PDB entry 6QG6 | electron microscopy, 10.40 A resolution (very low resolution: no residue pairs are listed; an interface is given only as per-side residue counts) | chains B and C of the 16 polymer chains in the assembly

[Chain B]
Protein: Translation initiation factor eIF-2B subunit alpha
Organism: Saccharomyces cerevisiae
Reference sequence: P14741 (EI2BA_YEAST); residues 1-305 here = UniProt positions 1-305
Amino-acid sequence (305 residues; each row starts with the number of its first residue):
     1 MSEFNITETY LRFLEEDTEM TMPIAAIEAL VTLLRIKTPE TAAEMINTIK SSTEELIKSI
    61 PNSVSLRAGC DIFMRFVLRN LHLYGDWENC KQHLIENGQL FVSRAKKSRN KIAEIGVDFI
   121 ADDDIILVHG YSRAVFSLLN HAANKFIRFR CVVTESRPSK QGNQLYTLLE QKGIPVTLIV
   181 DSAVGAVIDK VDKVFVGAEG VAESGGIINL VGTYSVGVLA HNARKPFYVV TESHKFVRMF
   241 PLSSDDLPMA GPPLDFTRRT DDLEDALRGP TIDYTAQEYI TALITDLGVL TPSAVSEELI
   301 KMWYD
Not modelled in the structure: 1-3
Curated features (UniProtKB/Swiss-Prot):
  - modified residue: S2 (N-acetylserine), T291 (Phosphothreonine)

[Chain C]
Protein: Translation initiation factor eIF-2B subunit beta
Organism: Saccharomyces cerevisiae
Reference sequence: P32502 (EI2BB_YEAST); numbering as in UniProt (aligned over 1-381)
Amino-acid sequence (381 residues; numbered 1 to 381; the number before each row is that of its first residue):
     1 MSSQAFTSVH PNAATSDVNV TIDTFVAKLK RRQVQGSYAI ALETLQLLMR FISAARWNHV
    61 NDLIEQIRDL GNSLEKAHPT AFSCGNVIRR ILAVLRDEVE EDTMSTTVTS TSVAEPLISS
   121 MFNLLQKPEQ PHQNRKNSSG SSSMKTKTDY RQVAIQGIKD LIDEIKNIDE GIQQIAIDLI
   181 HDHEILLTPT PDSKTVLKFL ITARERSNRT FTVLVTEGFP NNTKNAHEFA KKLAQHNIET
   241 LVVPDSAVFA LMSRVGKVII GTKAVFVNGG TISSNSGVSS VCECAREFRT PVFAVAGLYK
   301 LSPLYPFDVE KFVEFGGSQR ILPRMDPRKR LDTVNQITDY VPPENIDIYI TNVGGFNPSF
   361 IYRIAWDNYK QIDVHLDKNK A
Not modelled in the structure: 1-9, 109-112, 129-146, 377-381

[How chain B and chain C interact]
At this resolution (10 A) residue pairs are not listed: 22 residues of chain B and 23 of chain C lie at the interface.

[Summary]
The interface between chain B and chain C involves 22 residues on one side and 23 on the other.
Here chain B is Translation initiation factor eIF-2B subunit alpha and chain C is Translation initiation
factor eIF-2B subunit beta, both from Saccharomyces cerevisiae. Entry 6QG6 (Structure of eIF2B-eIF2
(phosphorylated at Ser51) complex (model D)) was determined by electron microscopy together with 6QG0, 6QG1,
6QG2, 6QG3 and 6QG5 from the same study.
